6ZZ1 - chain A; structure by X-ray diffraction, 1.64 A resolution.

[Chain A]
Protein: Mixed lineage kinase domain-like protein
Source organism: Homo sapiens
UniProt: Q8NB16 (MLKL_HUMAN); numbering as in UniProt (aligned over 2-150)
Amino-acid sequence (153 residues; row label = number of the first residue in the row; numbers below 1 keep their minus sign (Gly-2 is residue -2)):
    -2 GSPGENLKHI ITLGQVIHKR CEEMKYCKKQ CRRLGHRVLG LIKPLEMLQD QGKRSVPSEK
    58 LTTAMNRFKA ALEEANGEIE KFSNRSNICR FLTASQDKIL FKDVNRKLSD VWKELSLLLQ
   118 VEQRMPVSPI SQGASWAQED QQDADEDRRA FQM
Unresolved in the structure: -2 to -1, 50-51, 124-128
Glycans and other covalent adducts: 7-(2-methoxyethoxymethyl)-1,3-dimethyl-purine-2,6-dione (QOK) linked to Cys86
Construct notes: expression tag (-2 to 1)
Small-molecule neighbours: QOK (7-(2-methoxyethoxymethyl)-1,3-dimethyl-purine-2,6-dione): Tyr23, Cys24, Arg82, Ile85, Leu89, Asp144, Arg145, Phe148
Swiss-Prot annotation at these positions:
  - site: Cys86 (Target of necrosulfonamide inhibitor)
  - modified residue: Ser125 (Phosphoserine)
  - mutagenesis: Leu58 (L58G: Does not affect formation of homotrimers, while translocation to the plasma membrane on necroptosis induction is impaired; when associated with G-76), Ile76 (I76G: Does not affect formation of homotrimers, while translocation to the plasma membrane on necroptosis induction is impaired; when associated with G-58), Cys86 (C86S: Abolishes binding to necrosulfonamide inhibitor)
What the authors report for this chain:
  - binding site for QOK: Cys86, Phe148
  - conformationally variable residues (side-chain flip): Phe148
  - mutagenesis - F148A: unchanged stability

[Summary]
Covalently linked compound QOK: at Cys86. From UniProt: 3 mutagenesis sites. From the paper: a binding site
for QOK at Cys86 and Phe148; F148A leaves stability unchanged.
Chain A is Mixed lineage kinase domain-like protein (Homo sapiens); the structure, Crystal structure of MLKL
executioner domain in complex with a covalent inhibitor, was determined by X-ray diffraction (same publication
as 6ZVO).
